PDB entry 6P0A | X-ray diffraction, 2.05 A resolution | chains A and C of the 4 polymer chains in the assembly

== Chain A ==
Molecule: DNA ligase 1
Source organism: Homo sapiens
Notes: EC 6.5.1.1
UniProt: P18858 (DNLI1_HUMAN); residues 262-904 here = UniProt positions 262-904
Amino-acid sequence (645 residues; row label = number of the first residue in the row):
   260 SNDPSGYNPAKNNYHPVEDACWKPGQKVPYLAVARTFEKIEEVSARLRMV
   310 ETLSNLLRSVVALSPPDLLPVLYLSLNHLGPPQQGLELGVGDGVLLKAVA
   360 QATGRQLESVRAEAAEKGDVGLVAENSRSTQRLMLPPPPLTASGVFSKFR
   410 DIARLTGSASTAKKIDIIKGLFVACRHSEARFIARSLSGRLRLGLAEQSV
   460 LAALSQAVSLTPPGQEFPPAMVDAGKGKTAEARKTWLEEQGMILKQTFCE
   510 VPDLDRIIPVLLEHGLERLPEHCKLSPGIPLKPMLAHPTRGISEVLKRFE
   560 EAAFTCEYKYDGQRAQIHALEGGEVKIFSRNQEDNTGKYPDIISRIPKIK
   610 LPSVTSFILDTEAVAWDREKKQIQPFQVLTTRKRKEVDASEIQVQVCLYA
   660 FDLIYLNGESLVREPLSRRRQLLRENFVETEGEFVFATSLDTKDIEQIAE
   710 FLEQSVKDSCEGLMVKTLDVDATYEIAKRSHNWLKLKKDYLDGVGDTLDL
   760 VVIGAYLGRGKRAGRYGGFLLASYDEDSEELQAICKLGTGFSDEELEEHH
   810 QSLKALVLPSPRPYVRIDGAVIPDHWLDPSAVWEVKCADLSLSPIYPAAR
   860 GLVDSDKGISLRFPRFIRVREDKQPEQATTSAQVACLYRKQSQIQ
Not modelled in the structure: 387-389, 902-904
Differences from the reference sequence: expression tag (260-261)
Ion coordination: Mg2+: Glu592 (shared with 1 residue of chain B)
Small-molecule neighbours: adenosine monophosphate (AMP): Ala545, Glu566, Tyr567, Lys568, Tyr569, Arg573, Arg589, Glu621, Phe660, Ala696, Met723, Lys725, Trp742, Lys744
Reported in the primary citation:
  - Mg2+ coordination: Glu592
  - catalytic residues: Lys568 (citing earlier work)

== Chain C ==
Molecule: 7-nt DNA strand
Sequence (7 nucleotides; numbered 1 to 7; the number before each row is that of its first residue):
     1 GTCGGAC
Glycans and other covalent adducts: adenosine monophosphate (AMP) linked to DG1

== Chain A / chain C interface ==
Residue-residue contacts - 20 pairs, chain A then chain C:
  Ser303(A) with DA6(C), hydrogen bond to the phosphate; DC7(C), hydrogen bond to the phosphate
  Ala304(A) with DC7(C), phosphate contact
  Arg589(A) with DG1(C), salt bridge to the phosphate
  Lys744(A) with DT2(C), salt bridge to the phosphate
  Tyr749(A) with DT2(C), hydrogen bond to the phosphate
  Lys770(A) with DG4(C), base contact
  Thr798(A) with DT2(C), hydrogen bond to the base; DC3(C), hydrogen bond to the sugar
  Gly799(A) with DC3(C), phosphate contact; DG4(C), phosphate contact
  Phe800(A) with DG4(C), sugar contact
  Ser801(A) with DG4(C), phosphate contact; DG5(C), phosphate contact
  Asp802(A) with DG4(C), phosphate contact; DG5(C), hydrogen bond to the phosphate
  Phe872(A) with DG1(C), sugar contact; DT2(C), sugar contact
  Arg874(A) with DT2(C), hydrogen bond to the phosphate; DC3(C), salt bridge to the phosphate
Interface residues without a listed pair, chain A (14 interface residues in all): Lys746

== Overview ==
Chain A and chain C form an interface of 14 and 7 residues respectively, with 7 hydrogen bonds and 3 salt
bridges. Among the polar pairs are Thr798(A)-DT2(C), Thr798(A)-DC3(C) and Ser303(A)-DA6(C). Ligands of chain
A: adenosine monophosphate. Covalently linked adenosine monophosphate: at DG1(C). From the paper: the
catalytic residue Lys568(A); Mg2+ coordination by Glu592(A).
Here chain A is DNA ligase 1 (Homo sapiens) and chain C is a 7-nt DNA strand. Entry 6P0A (Human DNA Ligase 1
Bound to an Adenylated, dideoxy Terminated DNA nick with 2 mM Mg2+) was determined by X-ray diffraction,
deposited together with 6P09, 6P0B, 6P0C, 6P0D, 6P0E and 6Q1V.
